PDB entry 4TV6 | X-ray diffraction, 2.60 A resolution | chain A

# Chain A
Molecule: 2-dehydro-3-deoxyglucarate aldolase
Source organism: Staphylococcus aureus
UniProt: A6QDA6 (A6QDA6_STAAE); residues 1-259 here = UniProt positions 1-259
Amino-acid sequence (259 residues; numbered 1 to 259; the number before each row is that of its first residue):
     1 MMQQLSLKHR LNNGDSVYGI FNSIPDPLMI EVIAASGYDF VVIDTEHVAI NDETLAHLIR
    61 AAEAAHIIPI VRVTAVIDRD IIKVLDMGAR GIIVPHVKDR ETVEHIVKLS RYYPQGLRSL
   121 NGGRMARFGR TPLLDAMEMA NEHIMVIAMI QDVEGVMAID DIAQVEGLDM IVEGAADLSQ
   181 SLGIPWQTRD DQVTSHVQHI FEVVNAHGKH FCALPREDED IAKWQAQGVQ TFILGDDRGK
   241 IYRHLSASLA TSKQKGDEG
Disordered / not traced: 1-5, 75-79, 121-142, 258-259
Differences from the reference sequence: engineered mutation Q151 (Glu in A6QDA6)
Small-molecule neighbours: oxaloacetate ion (OAA): E46, H47, R72, P95, H96, Y113, S119, M149, Q151, D177

# Overview
Ligands of chain A: oxaloacetate ion.
Chain A is 2-dehydro-3-deoxyglucarate aldolase (Staphylococcus aureus); the structure, Crystal Structure of
Citrate Synthase Variant SbnG E151Q, was determined by X-ray diffraction (same publication as 4TV5).
